PDB entry 6PEJ | X-ray diffraction, 2.00 A resolution | chains A and D of the 4 polymer chains in the assembly

# Chain A (and D)
Protein: Sorbitol dehydrogenase (L-iditol 2-dehydrogenase)
Organism: Sinorhizobium meliloti 1021
Notes: EC 1.1.1.14; chain D of this document is another copy of the same molecule, construct and numbering; everything in this record applies to it too
UniProtKB: Q92N06 (Q92N06_RHIME); residue numbers follow UniProt; this construct covers 1-257
Chain sequence (291 residues; numbered -33 to 257; the number before each row is that of its first residue; numbers below 1 keep their minus sign (Met-33 is residue -33)):
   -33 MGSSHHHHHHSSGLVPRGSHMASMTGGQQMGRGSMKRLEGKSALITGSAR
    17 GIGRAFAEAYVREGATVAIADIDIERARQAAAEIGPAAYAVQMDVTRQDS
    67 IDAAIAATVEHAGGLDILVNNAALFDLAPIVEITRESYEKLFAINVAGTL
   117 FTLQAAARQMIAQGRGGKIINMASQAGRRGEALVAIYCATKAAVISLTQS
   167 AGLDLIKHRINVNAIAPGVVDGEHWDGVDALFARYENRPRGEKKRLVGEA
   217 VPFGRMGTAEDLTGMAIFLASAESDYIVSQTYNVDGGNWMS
Unresolved in the structure: -33 to 0 (chain D: -33 to 1)
Differences from the reference sequence: initiating methionine (-33); expression tag (-32 to 0)
Small-molecule neighbours: sorbitol (SOR): Phe91, Ser140, Gln141, Ala142, Arg145, Glu147, Val150, Tyr153, Gly184, Val185, His190, Trp191, Phe198, Val213
Reported in the primary citation:
  - catalytic residues: Ser140, Tyr153, Lys157 (proposed by the authors, not directly observed)
  - catalytic residues: Asn111
  - binding site for sorbitol: Gln141, Glu147, Tyr153, Gly184, His190
  - conformationally variable residues (helix shift): His190, Trp191

# Chain A / chain D interface
Residue-residue contacts - 5 pairs, chain A then chain D:
  Arg145(A) with Met256(D)
  Gly146(A) with Met256(D)
  Trp255(A) with Trp255(D), hydrophobic
  Met256(A) with Arg145(D); Gly146(D)

# Overview
The chain A/chain D interface involves 4 residues from each chain. Ligands of chain A: sorbitol. The paper
reports catalytic residues Ser140(A), Tyr153(A) and Lys157(A) among others; a binding site for sorbitol at
Gln141(A), Glu147(A) and Tyr153(A) among others.
Chain A and chain D are both Sorbitol dehydrogenase (L-iditol 2-dehydrogenase) (Sinorhizobium meliloti 1021);
the structure, Structure of sorbitol dehydrogenase from Sinorhizobium meliloti 1021 bound to sorbitol, was
determined by X-ray diffraction, deposited together with 6PEI.
